PDB entry 9DWI | electron microscopy, 3.30 A resolution | chains H and K of the 12 polymer chains in the assembly

Chain H:
Name: Histone H2B type 1-C/E/F/G/I
Organism: Homo sapiens
UniProtKB: P62807 (H2B1C_HUMAN); residues 1-125 here correspond to UniProt positions 2-126 (UniProt number = residue number + 1)
Chain sequence (125 residues; each row starts with the number of its first residue):
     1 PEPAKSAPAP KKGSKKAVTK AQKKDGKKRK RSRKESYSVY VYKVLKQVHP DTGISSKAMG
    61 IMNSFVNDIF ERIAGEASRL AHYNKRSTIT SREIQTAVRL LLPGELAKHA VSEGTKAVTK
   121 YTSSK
Not modelled in the structure: 1-30, 125
UniProt features mapped onto this chain:
  - modified residue: Pro-1 (N-acetylproline), Glu-2 (ADP-ribosyl glutamic acid), Lys-5 (N6-(2-hydroxyisobutyryl)lysine), Ser-6 (ADP-ribosylserine), Lys-11 (N6-(beta-hydroxybutyryl)lysine), Lys-12 (N6-(2-hydroxyisobutyryl)lysine), Ser-14 (Phosphoserine), Lys-15 (N6-acetyllysine), Lys-16 (N6-(beta-hydroxybutyryl)lysine), Lys-20 (N6-(2-hydroxyisobutyryl)lysine), Lys-23 (N6-(2-hydroxyisobutyryl)lysine), Lys-24 (N6-(2-hydroxyisobutyryl)lysine), Lys-34 (N6-(2-hydroxyisobutyryl)lysine), Glu-35 (PolyADP-ribosyl glutamic acid), Ser-36 (Phosphoserine), Lys-43 (N6-(2-hydroxyisobutyryl)lysine), Lys-46 (N6-(2-hydroxyisobutyryl)lysine), Lys-57 (N6,N6-dimethyllysine), Arg-79 (Dimethylated arginine), Lys-85 (N6,N6,N6-trimethyllysine) and 6 more in UniProt
  - glycosylation: Ser-112 (O-linked (GlcNAc) serine)
  - cross-link (Glycyl lysine isopeptide (Lys-Gly)): Lys-5 (interchain with G-Cter in SUMO2), Lys-20 (interchain with G-Cter in SUMO2), Lys-34 (interchain with G-Cter in ubiquitin), Lys-120 (interchain with G-Cter in ubiquitin)

Chain K:
Molecule: 601 K strand (damaged strand 2)
Sequence (29 nucleotides; row label = number of the first residue in the row):
   119 CAGGCACGTG TCAGATATAT ACATCCGAT

How chain H and chain K interact:
Pairs across the interface - 11 pairs, chain H then chain K:
  Ser-32(H) with DT127(K), phosphate contact
  Arg-33(H) with DC125(K), base contact; DG126(K), hydrogen bond to the sugar; DT127(K), phosphate contact
  Lys-34(H) with DG126(K), phosphate contact; DT127(K), salt bridge to the phosphate
  Glu-35(H) with DG126(K), phosphate contact
  Ser-36(H) with DG126(K), phosphate contact
  Val-39(H) with DC125(K), phosphate contact
  Tyr-40(H) with DC125(K), hydrogen bond to the phosphate
  Lys-43(H) with DC125(K), salt bridge to the phosphate
Other interface residues (no listed pair), chain K (4 interface residues in all): DA124

Overview:
8 residues of chain H and 4 residues of chain K are in contact, with 2 hydrogen bonds and 2 salt bridges.
Polar pairs include Arg-33(H)/DG126(K), Tyr-40(H)/DC125(K) and Lys-34(H)/DT127(K).
Here chain H is Histone H2B type 1-C/E/F/G/I (Homo sapiens) and chain K is 601 K strand (damaged strand 2).
Entry 9DWI (DNA Polymerase Beta bound to a nucleosome containing a 1-nt gap at SHL-4.5 (State 3, composite))
was determined by electron microscopy.
